Entry 3LYA (X-ray diffraction, 2.30 A resolution); this record covers chain A.

# Chain A
Molecule: Transcriptional activator cadC
Source organism: Escherichia coli
Reference sequence: P23890 (CADC_ECOLI); numbering as in UniProt (aligned over 188-512)
Sequence (372 residues; row label = number of the first residue in the row):
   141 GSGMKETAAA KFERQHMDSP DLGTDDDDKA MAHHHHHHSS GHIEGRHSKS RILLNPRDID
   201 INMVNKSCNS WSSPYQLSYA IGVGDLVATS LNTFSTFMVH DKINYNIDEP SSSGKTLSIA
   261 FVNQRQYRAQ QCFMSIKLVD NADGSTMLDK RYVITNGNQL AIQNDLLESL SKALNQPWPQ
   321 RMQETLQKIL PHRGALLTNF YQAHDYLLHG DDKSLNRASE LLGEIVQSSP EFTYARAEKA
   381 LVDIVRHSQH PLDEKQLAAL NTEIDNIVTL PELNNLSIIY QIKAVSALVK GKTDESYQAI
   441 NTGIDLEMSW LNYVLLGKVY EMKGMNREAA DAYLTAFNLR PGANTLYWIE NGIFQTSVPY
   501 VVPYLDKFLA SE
Not modelled in the structure: 141-191, 510-512
Differences from the reference sequence: expression tag (141-187)
Curated features (UniProtKB/Swiss-Prot):
  - site (Essential for the stimulus-dependent interaction with LysP): R265, R268
Disulfides: C208-C272
Residues lining bound ligands:
  - rhenium (IV) hexachloride (RHE), molecule 1: K206, L217, I221, I243, N244, D345, H349, N484
  - rhenium (IV) hexachloride (RHE), molecule 2: D225, L226, T229, H344, L348, E447, S449, W450, L451, R480
  - rhenium (IV) hexachloride (RHE), molecule 3: N244, Y245, N246, I247, F477, G482, A483, L486, L509
  - rhenium (IV) hexachloride (RHE), molecule 4: A282, D283, R467, A470, D471, V501, V502, P503, Y504, L505
  - rhenium (IV) hexachloride (RHE), molecule 5: Y292, V293, N298, A301, I302
  - rhenium (IV) hexachloride (RHE), molecule 6: N304, L307, E308, W318, Q323, L326, Q327
  - rhenium (IV) hexachloride (RHE), molecule 7: R321, E324, K328, N414, N415
  - rhenium (IV) hexachloride (RHE), molecule 8: L330, P331, H332, R333, L336, S369, E371, F372
  - rhenium (IV) hexachloride (RHE), molecule 9: D351, D352, K353, Y487
  - rhenium (IV) hexachloride (RHE), molecule 10: K353, N356, R357, E360
  - rhenium (IV) hexachloride (RHE), molecule 11: N356, R386, H390, D393, Q396
  - rhenium (IV) hexachloride (RHE), molecule 12: G363, V366, R376, K379, E403
  - rhenium (IV) hexachloride (RHE), molecule 13: L392, D393, E394, K395, Q396
  - rhenium (IV) hexachloride (RHE), molecule 14: K395, Q396, A399
  - rhenium (IV) hexachloride (RHE), molecule 15: N401, I404, D405, K423, S426, A427, K430, K432, E435
  - rhenium (IV) hexachloride (RHE), molecule 16: E490, N491, Q495, T496, S497
Reported in the primary citation:
  - binding site for rhenium (IV) hexachloride: D225, T229, H344, Q421, E447, M448, W450

# Summary
Bound to chain A: 16 copies of rhenium (IV) hexachloride. From the paper: a binding site for rhenium (IV)
hexachloride at D225, T229 and H344 among others.
Chain A is Transcriptional activator cadC (Escherichia coli); the structure, Crystal structure of the
periplasmic domain of CadC in the presence of K2ReCl6, was determined by X-ray diffraction (same publication
as 3LY8 and 3LY9).
